PDB entry 7ZGR | electron microscopy, 2.60 A resolution | chains A and B of the 6 polymer chains in the assembly

# Chain A
Molecule: Protein CFT1
From: Saccharomyces cerevisiae
UniProtKB: Q06632 (CFT1_YEAST); numbering as in UniProt (aligned over 1-1357)
Chain sequence (1357 residues; numbered 1 to 1357; the number before each row is that of its first residue):
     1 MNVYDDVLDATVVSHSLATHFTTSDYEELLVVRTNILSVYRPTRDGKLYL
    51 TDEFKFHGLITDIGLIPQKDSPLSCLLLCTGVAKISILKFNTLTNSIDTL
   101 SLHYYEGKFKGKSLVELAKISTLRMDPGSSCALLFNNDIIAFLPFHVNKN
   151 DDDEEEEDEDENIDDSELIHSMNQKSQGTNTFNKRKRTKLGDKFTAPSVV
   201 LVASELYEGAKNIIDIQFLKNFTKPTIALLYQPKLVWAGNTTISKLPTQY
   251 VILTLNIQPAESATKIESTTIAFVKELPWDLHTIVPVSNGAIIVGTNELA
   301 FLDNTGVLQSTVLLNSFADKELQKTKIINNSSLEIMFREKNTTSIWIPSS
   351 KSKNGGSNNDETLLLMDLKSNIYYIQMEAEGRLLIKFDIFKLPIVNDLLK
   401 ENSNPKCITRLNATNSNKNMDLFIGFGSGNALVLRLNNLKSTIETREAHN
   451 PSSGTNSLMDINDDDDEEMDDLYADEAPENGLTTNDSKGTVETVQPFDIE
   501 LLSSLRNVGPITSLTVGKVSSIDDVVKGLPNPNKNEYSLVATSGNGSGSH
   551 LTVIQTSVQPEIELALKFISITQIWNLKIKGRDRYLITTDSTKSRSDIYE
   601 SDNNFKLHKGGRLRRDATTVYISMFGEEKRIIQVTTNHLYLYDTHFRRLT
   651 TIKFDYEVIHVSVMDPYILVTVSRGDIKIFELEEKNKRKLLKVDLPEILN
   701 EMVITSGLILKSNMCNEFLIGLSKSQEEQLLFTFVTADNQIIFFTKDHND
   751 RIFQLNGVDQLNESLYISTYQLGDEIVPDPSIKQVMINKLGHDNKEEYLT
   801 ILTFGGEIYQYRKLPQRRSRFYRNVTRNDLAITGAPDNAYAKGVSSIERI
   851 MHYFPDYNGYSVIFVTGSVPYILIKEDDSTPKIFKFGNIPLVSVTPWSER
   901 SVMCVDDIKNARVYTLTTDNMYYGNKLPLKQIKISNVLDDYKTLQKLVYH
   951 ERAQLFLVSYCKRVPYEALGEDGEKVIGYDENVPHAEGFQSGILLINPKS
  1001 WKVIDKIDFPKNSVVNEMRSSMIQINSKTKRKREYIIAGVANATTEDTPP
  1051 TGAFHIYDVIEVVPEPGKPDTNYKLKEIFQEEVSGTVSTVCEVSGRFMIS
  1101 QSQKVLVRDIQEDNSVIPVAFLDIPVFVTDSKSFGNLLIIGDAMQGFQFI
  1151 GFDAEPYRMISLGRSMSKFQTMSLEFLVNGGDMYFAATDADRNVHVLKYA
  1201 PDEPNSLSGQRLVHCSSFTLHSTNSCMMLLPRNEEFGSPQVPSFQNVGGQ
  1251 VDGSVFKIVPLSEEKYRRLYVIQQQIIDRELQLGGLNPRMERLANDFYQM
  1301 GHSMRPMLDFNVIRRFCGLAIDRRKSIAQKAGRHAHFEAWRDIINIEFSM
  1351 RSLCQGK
Unresolved in the structure: 148-192, 442-495, 773-776

# Chain B
Molecule: mRNA 3'-end-processing protein YTH1
From: Saccharomyces cerevisiae
UniProtKB: A0A6A5Q2R8 (A0A6A5Q2R8_YEASX); residue numbers follow UniProt; this construct covers 1-208
Chain sequence (208 residues; row label = number of the first residue in the row):
     1 MSLIHPDTAKYPFKFEPFLRQEYSFSLDPDRPICEFYNSREGPKSCPRGP
    51 LCPKKHVLPIFQNKIVCRHWLRGLCKKNDQCEYLHEYNLRKMPECVFFSK
   101 NGYCTQSPDCQYLHIDPASKIPKCENYEMGFCPLGSSCPRRHIKKVFCQR
   151 YMTGFCPLGKDECDMEHPQFIIPDEGSKLRIKRDDEINTRKMDEEKERRL
   201 NAIINGEV
Unresolved in the structure: 95-208
Bound ions: Zn2+ site 1: C34, C46, C52, H56; Zn2+ site 2: C67, C75, C81, H85

# How chain A and chain B interact
Contacting residue pairs (86):
  V516(A) - I4(B)
  Y537(A) - L3(B)  hydrophobic
  Y537(A) - I4(B)  hydrophobic
  Y949(A) - I4(B)  hydrophobic
  E951(A) - S2(B)  hydrogen bond
  E951(A) - I4(B)
  E951(A) - H5(B)
  S1020(A) - H5(B)
  M1022(A) - H5(B)
  S1027(A) - D30(B)  hydrogen bond
  K1030(A) - D30(B)
  E1034(A) - H5(B)  salt bridge
  S1094(A) - P29(B)
  R1096(A) - D30(B)  salt bridge
  I1117(A) - R90(B)
  P1118(A) - Y87(B)
  P1118(A) - L89(B)
  V1119(A) - Y87(B)
  A1120(A) - Y87(B)
  F1121(A) - W70(B)  hydrophobic
  F1121(A) - L71(B)
  F1121(A) - Y87(B)  hydrophobic
  F1134(A) - T8(B)
  F1134(A) - Y11(B)  hydrophobic
  F1134(A) - F13(B)  hydrophobic
  G1135(A) - T8(B)  hydrogen bond (backbone-side chain)
  G1135(A) - A9(B)
  N1136(A) - F25(B)
  N1136(A) - S26(B)  hydrogen bond (side chain-backbone)
  N1136(A) - L27(B)
  N1136(A) - D28(B)
  N1136(A) - P29(B)
  L1137(A) - F25(B)  hydrophobic
  G1151(A) - F25(B)
  F1152(A) - F25(B)
  F1152(A) - P29(B)
  D1153(A) - F25(B)
  D1153(A) - P29(B)
  D1153(A) - R31(B)  salt bridge
  A1154(A) - P29(B)
  A1154(A) - K55(B)
  E1155(A) - D30(B)
  E1155(A) - K55(B)
  E1155(A) - E86(B)
  P1156(A) - K55(B)
  P1156(A) - F61(B)  hydrophobic
  P1156(A) - E86(B)
  Y1157(A) - E86(B)  hydrogen bond (backbone-side chain)
  R1158(A) - Y23(B)  hydrogen bond (side chain-backbone)
  R1158(A) - S24(B)  hydrogen bond (side chain-backbone)
  R1158(A) - F25(B)
  R1158(A) - R31(B)
  R1158(A) - F61(B)
  I1160(A) - Y23(B)  hydrophobic
  I1160(A) - F25(B)  hydrophobic
  L1162(A) - L19(B)  hydrophobic
  L1162(A) - Y23(B)  hydrophobic
  V1178(A) - Y11(B)
  V1178(A) - F13(B)  hydrophobic
  G1180(A) - Y11(B)  hydrogen bond (backbone-side chain)
  G1181(A) - P12(B)
  G1181(A) - F13(B)
  G1181(A) - K14(B)  hydrogen bond (backbone-backbone)
  D1182(A) - F13(B)
  D1182(A) - K14(B)  salt bridge
  M1183(A) - F13(B)  hydrophobic
  M1183(A) - F15(B)  hydrophobic
  Y1199(A) - F15(B)  hydrophobic
  Y1199(A) - F18(B)
  Y1199(A) - L19(B)
  P1201(A) - F15(B)  hydrophobic
  P1201(A) - F18(B)  hydrophobic
  S1208(A) - F18(B)
  S1208(A) - E22(B)  hydrogen bond
  S1208(A) - Y23(B)
  Q1210(A) - Y23(B)  hydrogen bond
  P1231(A) - L3(B)  hydrophobic
  V1241(A) - P12(B)  hydrophobic
  P1242(A) - Y11(B)  hydrogen bond (backbone-side chain)
  F1244(A) - P6(B)  hydrophobic
  F1244(A) - D7(B)
  F1244(A) - T8(B)
  F1244(A) - Y11(B)  hydrophobic
  S1352(A) - L3(B)
  L1353(A) - L3(B)  hydrophobic
  Q1355(A) - L3(B)
Other interface residues (no listed pair), chain A (54 interface residues in all): G517, S1021, Q1024, L1106, S1161, L1229, G1356, K1357
Other interface residues (no listed pair), chain B (36 interface residues in all): M1, V57, L58

# Summary
54 residues of chain A face 36 of chain B across their interface, with 12 hydrogen bonds and 4 salt bridges.
Polar pairs include E1034(A)-H5(B), R1096(A)-D30(B) and D1153(A)-R31(B). C34(B), C46(B), C52(B) and H56(B)
coordinate Zn2+ site 1.
Chain A is Protein CFT1 and chain B is mRNA 3'-end-processing protein YTH1, both from Saccharomyces
cerevisiae; the structure, Polymerase module of yeast CPF in complex with Mpe1, the yPIM of Cft2 and the
pre-cleaved ..., was determined by electron microscopy together with 7ZGP and 7ZGQ from the same study.
